Entry 2DQU (X-ray diffraction, 1.70 A resolution); this record covers chains L and H.

Chain L:
Molecule: Immunoglobulin 6D9
Source organism: Mus musculus
Notes: fragment: fab fragment
Sequence (219 residues; each row starts with the number of its first residue; a row labelled like 27A-27E holds insertion residues (27A, then the next letters in order)):
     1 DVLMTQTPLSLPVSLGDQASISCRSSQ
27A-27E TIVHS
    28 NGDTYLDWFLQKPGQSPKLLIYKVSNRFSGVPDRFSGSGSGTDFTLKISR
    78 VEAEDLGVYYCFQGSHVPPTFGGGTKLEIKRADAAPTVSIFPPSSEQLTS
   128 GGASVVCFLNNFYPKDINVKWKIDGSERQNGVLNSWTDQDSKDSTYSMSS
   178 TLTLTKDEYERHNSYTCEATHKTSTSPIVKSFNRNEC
Cystine bridges: Cys23-Cys88, Cys134-Cys194

Chain H:
Molecule: Immunoglobulin 6D9
Source organism: Mus musculus
Notes: fragment: fab fragment
Sequence (224 residues; row label = number of the first residue in the row; note: 1 number in that range is skipped by the numbering (no residue carries it; nothing is unmodelled there); a row labelled like 82A-82C holds insertion residues (82A, then the next letters in order)):
     1 EVKLVESGGGLVKPGGSLKLSCAASGFTFSNYAMSWVRQTPEKRLEWVVS
    51 IS
   52A S
    53 GG
    56 SIYYLDSVKGRFTVSRDNARNILYLQM
82A-82C TSL
    83 RSEDTAMYFCARVSHYDG
100A-100C SRD
100I-100K WYF
   101 DVWGAGTSVTVSSAKTTPPSVYPLAPGSAAQTNSMVTLGCLVKGYFPEPV
   151 TVTWNSGSLSSGVHTFPAVLQSDLYTLSSSVTVPSSTWPSETVTCNVAHP
   201 ASSTKVDKKIVPRDC
Unresolved in the structure: 131-132
Cystine bridges: Cys22-Cys92, Cys140-Cys195

Interface between chain L and chain H:
Cross-chain cystine bridges: Cys214(L)-Cys215(H)
Residue-residue contacts (74):
  His27D(L) - Trp100I(H)
  Asn28(L) - Arg100B(H)  hydrogen bond (backbone-side chain)
  Asn28(L) - Trp100I(H)
  Asp30(L) - Arg100B(H)  salt bridge
  Tyr32(L) - Arg100B(H)  hydrogen bond (side chain-backbone)
  Tyr32(L) - Trp100I(H)  hydrophobic
  Asp34(L) - Tyr100J(H)
  Phe36(L) - Phe100K(H)  hydrophobic
  Phe36(L) - Trp103(H)
  Gln38(L) - Gln39(H)  hydrogen bond
  Ser43(L) - Phe91(H)
  Ser43(L) - Gly104(H)  hydrogen bond (side chain-backbone)
  Ser43(L) - Ala105(H)
  Pro44(L) - Trp103(H)
  Leu46(L) - Tyr100J(H)  hydrophobic
  Leu46(L) - Phe100K(H)
  Tyr49(L) - Tyr100J(H)  hydrophobic
  Lys50(L) - Asp100C(H)  salt bridge
  Phe55(L) - Asp101(H)
  Tyr87(L) - Gln39(H)  hydrogen bond
  Tyr87(L) - Lys43(H)  hydrogen bond (side chain-backbone)
  Tyr87(L) - Leu45(H)  hydrophobic
  Phe89(L) - Phe100K(H)  hydrophobic
  Gly91(L) - Trp100I(H)  hydrogen bond (backbone-side chain)
  Pro95(L) - Trp47(H)  hydrophobic
  Pro95(L) - Leu60(H)  hydrophobic
  Pro96(L) - Trp47(H)
  Phe98(L) - Val37(H)  hydrophobic
  Phe98(L) - Leu45(H)  hydrophobic
  Phe98(L) - Phe100K(H)  hydrophobic
  Ser116(L) - Thr137(H)
  Phe118(L) - Leu124(H)
  Phe118(L) - Ala125(H)
  Phe118(L) - Pro126(H)
  Phe118(L) - Thr137(H)
  Pro119(L) - Ala125(H)
  Pro119(L) - Cys215(H)  hydrophobic
  Ser121(L) - Tyr122(H)
  Ser121(L) - Pro123(H)
  Ser121(L) - Arg213(H)
  Glu123(L) - Tyr122(H)
  Glu123(L) - Pro123(H)
  Glu123(L) - Lys208(H)  salt bridge
  Glu123(L) - Arg213(H)  salt bridge
  Gln124(L) - Tyr122(H)
  Gln124(L) - Lys143(H)
  Ser131(L) - Leu141(H)
  Ser131(L) - Lys143(H)  hydrogen bond
  Val133(L) - Leu124(H)  hydrophobic
  Phe135(L) - Leu124(H)  hydrophobic
  Phe135(L) - Phe166(H)  hydrophobic
  Phe135(L) - Ser178(H)
  Phe135(L) - Ser179(H)
  Phe135(L) - Ser180(H)
  Asn137(L) - His164(H)
  Asn137(L) - Phe166(H)
  Asn137(L) - Ser180(H)
  Asn138(L) - His164(H)
  Leu160(L) - Gln171(H)
  Leu160(L) - Thr176(H)
  Asn161(L) - Val169(H)
  Ser162(L) - Phe166(H)
  Ser162(L) - Pro167(H)  hydrogen bond (side chain-backbone)
  Ser162(L) - Val169(H)
  Trp163(L) - Pro167(H)
  Thr164(L) - Phe166(H)
  Ser174(L) - His164(H)  hydrogen bond
  Ser174(L) - Phe166(H)
  Met175(L) - Phe166(H)
  Ser176(L) - Phe166(H)
  Ser176(L) - Ser178(H)  hydrogen bond
  Thr180(L) - Lys143(H)  hydrogen bond
  Phe209(L) - Cys215(H)  hydrophobic
  Cys214(L) - Cys215(H)  disulfide
Interface residues without a listed pair, chain L (47 interface residues in all): Asp1, Val94, Ser122, Ser127, Asp167, Thr178
Interface residues without a listed pair, chain H (45 interface residues in all): Glu46, Tyr58, Asp61, Gly127, Ala129, Leu138, Gly139, Thr165, Asp214

Overview:
47 residues of chain L and 45 residues of chain H are in contact; the contacts include 1 disulfide bond, 12
hydrogen bonds and 4 salt bridges. Among the polar pairs are Asp30(L)-Arg100B(H), Lys50(L)-Asp100C(H) and
Glu123(L)-Lys208(H).
Chain L is Immunoglobulin 6D9 and chain H is Immunoglobulin 6D9, both from Mus musculus; the structure,
Crystal form II: high resolution crystal structure of the complex of the hydrolytic antibody Fab 6D9 ..., was
determined by X-ray diffraction together with 2DTM and 2DQT from the same study.
